PDB entry 6UPY | X-ray diffraction, 3.40 A resolution | chains B and J of the 13 polymer chains in the assembly

# Chain B
Protein: DNA-directed RNA polymerase II subunit RPB2
Source organism: Saccharomyces cerevisiae (strain ATCC 204508 / S288c)
Notes: EC 2.7.7.6
UniProt: P08518 (RPB2_YEAST); residues 1-1224 here = UniProt positions 1-1224
Amino-acid sequence (1224 residues; numbered 1 to 1224; the number before each row is that of its first residue):
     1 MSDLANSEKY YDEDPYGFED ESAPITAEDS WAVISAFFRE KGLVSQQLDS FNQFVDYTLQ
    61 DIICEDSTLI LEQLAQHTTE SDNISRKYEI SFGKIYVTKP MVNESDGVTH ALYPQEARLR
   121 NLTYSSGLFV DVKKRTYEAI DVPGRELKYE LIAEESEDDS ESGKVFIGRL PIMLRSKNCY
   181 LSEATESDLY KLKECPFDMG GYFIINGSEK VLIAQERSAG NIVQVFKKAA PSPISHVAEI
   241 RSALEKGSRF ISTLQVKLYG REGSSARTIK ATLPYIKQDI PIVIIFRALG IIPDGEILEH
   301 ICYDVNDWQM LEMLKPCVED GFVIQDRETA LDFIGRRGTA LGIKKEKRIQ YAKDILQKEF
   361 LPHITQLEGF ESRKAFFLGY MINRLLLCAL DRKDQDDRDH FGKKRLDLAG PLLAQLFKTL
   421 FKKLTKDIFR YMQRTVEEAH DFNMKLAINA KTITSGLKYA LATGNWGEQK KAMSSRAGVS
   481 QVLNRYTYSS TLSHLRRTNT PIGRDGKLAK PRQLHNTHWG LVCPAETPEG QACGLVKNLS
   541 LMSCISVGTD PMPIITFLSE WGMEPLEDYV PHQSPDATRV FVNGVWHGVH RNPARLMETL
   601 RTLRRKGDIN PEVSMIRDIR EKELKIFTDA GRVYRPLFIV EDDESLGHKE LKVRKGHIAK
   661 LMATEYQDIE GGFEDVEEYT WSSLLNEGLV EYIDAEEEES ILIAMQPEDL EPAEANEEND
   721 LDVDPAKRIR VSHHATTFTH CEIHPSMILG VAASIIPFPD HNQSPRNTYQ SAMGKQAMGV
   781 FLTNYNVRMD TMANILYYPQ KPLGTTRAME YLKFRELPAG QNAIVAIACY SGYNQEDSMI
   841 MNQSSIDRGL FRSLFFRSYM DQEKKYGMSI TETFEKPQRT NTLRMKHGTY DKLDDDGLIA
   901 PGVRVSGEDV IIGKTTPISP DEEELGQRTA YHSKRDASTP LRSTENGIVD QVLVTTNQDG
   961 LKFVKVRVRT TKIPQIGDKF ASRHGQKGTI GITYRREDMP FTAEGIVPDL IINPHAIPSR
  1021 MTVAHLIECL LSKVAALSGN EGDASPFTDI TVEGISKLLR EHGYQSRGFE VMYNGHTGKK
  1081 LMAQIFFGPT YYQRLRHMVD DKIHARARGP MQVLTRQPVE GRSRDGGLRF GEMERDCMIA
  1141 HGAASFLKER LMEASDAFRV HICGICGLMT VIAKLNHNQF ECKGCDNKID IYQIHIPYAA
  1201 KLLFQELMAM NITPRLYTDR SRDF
Disordered / not traced: 1-19, 72-87, 137-163, 336-344, 439-445, 503-508, 644-646, 669-675, 713-720, 920-929, 1222-1224
Metal / ion sites: Zn2+: Cys1163, Cys1166, Cys1182, Cys1185
Ligand contacts: AMP-CPP (APC; diphosphomethylphosphonic acid adenosyl ester): Arg766, Tyr769, Ser1019, Arg1020

# Chain J
Protein: DNA-directed RNA polymerases I, II, and III subunit RPABC5
Source organism: Saccharomyces cerevisiae (strain ATCC 204508 / S288c)
UniProt: P22139 (RPAB5_YEAST); residue numbers follow UniProt; this construct covers 1-70
Amino-acid sequence (70 residues; numbered 1 to 70; the number before each row is that of its first residue):
     1 MIVPVRCFSC GKVVGDKWES YLNLLQEDEL DEGTALSRLG LKRYCCRRMI LTHVDLIEKF
    61 LRYNPLEKRD
Disordered / not traced: 66-70
Metal / ion sites: Zn2+: Cys7, Cys45, Cys46
Curated features (UniProtKB/Swiss-Prot):
  - binding site (Zn(2+)): Cys7, Cys10, Cys45, Cys46
  - cross-link: Lys59 (Glycyl lysine isopeptide (Lys-Gly) (interchain with G-Cter in ubiquitin))

# Chain B / chain J interface
Pairs across the interface - 61 pairs, chain B then chain J:
  Tyr190(B) - Lys59(J)
  Tyr190(B) - Arg62(J)
  Tyr190(B) - Tyr63(J)  hydrophobic
  Lys191(B) - Asn64(J)
  Cys195(B) - Tyr63(J)
  Val780(B) - Leu56(J)  hydrophobic
  Thr783(B) - Lys59(J)
  Thr783(B) - Phe60(J)
  Thr783(B) - Tyr63(J)  hydrogen bond
  Asn784(B) - Tyr63(J)  hydrogen bond (backbone-side chain)
  Tyr785(B) - Met1(J)  hydrogen bond
  Tyr785(B) - Phe60(J)  hydrophobic
  Ile795(B) - Met1(J)  hydrophobic
  Tyr797(B) - Met1(J)  hydrogen bond (backbone-backbone)
  Tyr798(B) - Met1(J)
  Tyr798(B) - Ile2(J)
  Tyr798(B) - Pro4(J)  hydrophobic
  Pro799(B) - Met1(J)
  Gln800(B) - Arg48(J)
  Gln800(B) - Thr52(J)  hydrogen bond
  Lys801(B) - Leu51(J)
  Lys801(B) - Thr52(J)  hydrogen bond (backbone-backbone)
  Lys801(B) - Val54(J)
  Leu803(B) - Thr52(J)
  Arg815(B) - Val54(J)
  Glu816(B) - Val54(J)
  Glu816(B) - Leu56(J)
  Leu817(B) - Leu56(J)  hydrophobic
  Asn822(B) - Arg48(J)  hydrogen bond (backbone-side chain)
  Asn822(B) - Thr52(J)
  Ile824(B) - Ser9(J)
  Ile824(B) - Tyr44(J)  hydrophobic
  Ile824(B) - Arg48(J)
  Ser845(B) - Phe8(J)
  Arg848(B) - Cys7(J)
  Arg848(B) - Phe8(J)  hydrogen bond (side chain-backbone)
  Arg848(B) - Ser9(J)
  Arg848(B) - Gly11(J)
  Gly849(B) - Phe8(J)
  Leu850(B) - Phe8(J)
  Arg996(B) - Ser9(J)
  Arg996(B) - Cys10(J)
  Glu1004(B) - Arg43(J)
  Ile1006(B) - Arg43(J)
  Ile1006(B) - Tyr44(J)  hydrophobic
  Ile1006(B) - Cys45(J)  hydrophobic
  Val1007(B) - Ser9(J)
  Asp1009(B) - Phe8(J)
  Asp1009(B) - Ser9(J)  hydrogen bond
  Asp1009(B) - Arg48(J)  salt bridge
  Ala1035(B) - Leu51(J)
  Ala1036(B) - Arg47(J)
  Leu1037(B) - Tyr44(J)  hydrophobic
  Leu1037(B) - Arg47(J)
  Ser1038(B) - Gly33(J)
  Gly1039(B) - Glu32(J)
  Gly1039(B) - Gly33(J)
  Gly1039(B) - Leu51(J)
  Tyr1064(B) - Tyr44(J)
  Glu1070(B) - Tyr44(J)  hydrogen bond
  Phe1087(B) - Tyr44(J)
Also at the interface, not in a pair above, chain B (46 interface residues in all): Glu194, Pro196, Val787, Leu796, Pro818, Gln821, Ala823, Lys1033, Asn1040, Pro1089
Also at the interface, not in a pair above, chain J (28 interface residues in all): Val3, Asp31, Leu36, His53

# In short
46 residues of chain B face 28 of chain J across their interface, with 10 hydrogen bonds and 1 salt bridge.
Among the polar pairs are Asp1009(B)-Arg48(J), Thr783(B)-Tyr63(J) and Asn784(B)-Tyr63(J). Chain B binds
AMP-CPP. Curated annotation (UniProt) lists 4 Zn2+-binding residues on chain J.
Here chain B is DNA-directed RNA polymerase II subunit RPB2 and chain J is DNA-directed RNA polymerases I, II,
and III subunit RPABC5, both from Saccharomyces cerevisiae (strain ATCC 204508 / S288c). Entry 6UPY (RNA
polymerase II elongation complex with 5-guanidinohydantoin lesion in state 2E) was determined by X-ray
diffraction together with 6UPX, 6UPZ, 6UQ0, 6UQ1, 6UQ2 and 6UQ3 from the same study.
